PDB entry 8TDV | electron microscopy, 3.44 A resolution | chains A and J of the 6 polymer chains in the assembly

Chain A:
Molecule: Deoxynucleoside triphosphate triphosphohydrolase SAMHD1
From: Homo sapiens
Notes: EC 3.1.5.-
UniProt: Q9Y3Z3 (SAMH1_HUMAN); numbering as in UniProt (aligned over 1-626)
Sequence (626 residues; row label = number of the first residue in the row):
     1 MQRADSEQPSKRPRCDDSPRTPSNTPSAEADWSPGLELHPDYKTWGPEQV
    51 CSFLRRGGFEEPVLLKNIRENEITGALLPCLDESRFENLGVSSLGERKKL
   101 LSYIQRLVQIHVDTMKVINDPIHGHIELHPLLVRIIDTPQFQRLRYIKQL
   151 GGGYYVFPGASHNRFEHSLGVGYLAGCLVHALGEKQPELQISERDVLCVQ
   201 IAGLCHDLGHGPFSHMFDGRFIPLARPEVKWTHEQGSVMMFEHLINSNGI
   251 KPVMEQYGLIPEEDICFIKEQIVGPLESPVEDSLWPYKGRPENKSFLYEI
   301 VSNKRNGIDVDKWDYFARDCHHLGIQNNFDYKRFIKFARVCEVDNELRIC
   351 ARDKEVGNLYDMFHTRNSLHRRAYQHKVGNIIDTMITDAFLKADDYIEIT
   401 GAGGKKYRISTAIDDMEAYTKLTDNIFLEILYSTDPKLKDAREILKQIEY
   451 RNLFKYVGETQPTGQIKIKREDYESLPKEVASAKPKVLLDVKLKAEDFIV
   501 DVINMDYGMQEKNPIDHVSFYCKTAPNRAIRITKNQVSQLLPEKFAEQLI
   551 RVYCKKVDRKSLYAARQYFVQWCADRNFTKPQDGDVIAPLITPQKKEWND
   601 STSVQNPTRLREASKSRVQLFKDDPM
Unresolved in the structure: 1-113, 488-490, 506-513, 525-527, 534-546, 580-626
Ion coordination: Fe ion: His167, His206, Asp207, Asp311
Curated features (UniProtKB/Swiss-Prot):
  - active site: His233
  - binding site (GTP): Lys116, Val117, Asp137, Gln142, Arg145, Arg451, Lys455, Lys523
  - binding site (dATP): Asn119, Gln149, Val156, Arg164, His210, His215, Lys312, Tyr315, Asp319, Arg333, Arg352, Lys354, Asn358, Arg366, Gln375, His376, Lys377, Lys523
  - binding site (dCTP): Asn119, Gln149, Val156, Arg164, His210, His215, Lys312, Tyr315, Asp319, Arg333, Arg352, Lys354, Arg366, Arg372, Gln375, His376, Lys377, Lys523
  - binding site (dGTP): Asn119, Gln149, Leu150, Val156, Arg164, Lys312, Tyr315, Asp319, Arg333, Arg352, Lys354, Asn358, Arg366, Tyr374, Gln375, His376, Lys377, Lys523
  - binding site (dTTP): Asn119, Gln149, Val156, Arg164, His210, His215, Lys312, Tyr315, Asp319, Arg333, Arg352, Lys354, Gln375, His376, Lys377, Lys523
  - binding site (Mn(2+)): His167, His206, Asp207, Asp311
  - modified residue: Met1 (N-acetylmethionine), Ser18 (Phosphoserine), Thr21 (Phosphothreonine), Thr25 (Phosphothreonine), Ser33 (Phosphoserine), Ser93 (Phosphoserine), Thr592 (Microbial infection: Phosphothreonine)
  - cross-link (Glycyl lysine isopeptide (Lys-Gly)): Lys467 (interchain with G-Cter in SUMO2), Lys469 (interchain with G-Cter in SUMO2), Lys492 (interchain with G-Cter in SUMO2), Lys622 (interchain with G-Cter in SUMO2)
  - natural variant: Asp120 to His123 (deletion: In AGS5), His123 (H123P: In AGS5), Arg143 (R143C: In AGS5; R143H: In AGS5), Arg145 (R145Q: In AGS5), His167 (H167Y: In AGS5), Ile201 (I201N: In AGS5 and CHBL2), Gly209 (G209S: In AGS5), Met254 (M254V: In AGS5), Arg290 (R290H: In AGS5), Leu369 (L369S: In AGS5), Met385 (M385V: In AGS5), Ile448 (I448T: In AGS5), 1 further natural variant entry in UniProt
  - mutagenesis: Leu77 (L77F: Increased stability of the tetramer and increased deoxynucleoside triphosphate (dNTPase) activity; when associated with F-77 and F-80 and R-111), Cys80 (C80F: Increased stability of the tetramer and increased deoxynucleoside triphosphate (dNTPase) activity; when associated with F-77 and R-111), His111 (H111R: Increased stability of the tetramer and increased deoxynucleoside triphosphate (dNTPase) activity; when associated with F-77 and F-80), Asp137 (D137A: Impairs homotetramerization and nearly abolishes dNTPase activity), Gln142 (Q142E/A: Impairs homotetramerization and nearly abolishes dNTPase activity; when associated with K-145), Arg143 (R143A: Abolished ability to restrict infection by viruses), Arg145 (R145A: Impairs homotetramerization and nearly abolishes dNTPase activity. Abolished ability to restrict infection by viruses; R145K: Impairs homotetramerization and nearly abolishes dNTPase activity ...), Gln149 (Q149A: Abolished dNTPase activity without affecting homotetramerization. Abolished dNTPase activity; when associated with A-319), Arg164 (R164A: Abolished ability to restrict infection by viruses), His167 (H167A: Abolished ability to restrict infection by viruses), His206 to Asp207 (Abolishes zinc binding and dNTPase activity. Does not affect ability to promote DNA end resection at stalled replication forks), His206 (H206A: Abolished ability to restrict infection by viruses), 33 further mutagenesis entries in UniProt
Reported in the primary citation:
  - binding site for the 6-nt RNA strand (chain J): Asp137, Arg145
  - conformationally variable residues (helix shift, loop rearrangement): Asp361, His364, Arg372, Ile503 to Gln510
  - binding site for the 6-nt RNA strand (chain J): Lys116, Arg371, Arg451, Lys455 (proposed by the authors, not directly observed)
  - mutagenesis - D137N: increased catalytic activity on XTP
  - mutagenesis - D137N: increased binding to dX
  - mutagenesis - D137N (8-fold): increased binding to XTP

Chain J:
Molecule: 6-nt RNA strand
Sequence (6 nucleotides; row label = number of the first residue in the row):
     6 CCGGCC

Interface between chain A and chain J:
Contacting residue pairs (11; chain A residue first):
  Lys116(A) with C7(J), phosphate contact; G8(J), salt bridge to the phosphate; G9(J), base contact
  Val117(A) with G8(J), hydrogen bond to the sugar
  Ile118(A) with G8(J), base contact
  Asn119(A) with C10(J), phosphate contact
  His125(A) with C10(J), salt bridge to the phosphate
  Ile136(A) with G8(J), base contact
  Asp137(A) with G8(J), hydrogen bond to the base
  Arg145(A) with G8(J), hydrogen bond to the base
  Phe165(A) with G8(J), base contact
Other interface residues (no listed pair), chain J (5 interface residues in all): C11

In short:
The interface between chain A and chain J involves 9 residues on one side and 5 on the other; the contacts
include 3 hydrogen bonds and 2 salt bridges. Polar pairs include Asp137(A)-G8(J), Arg145(A)-G8(J) and
Val117(A)-G8(J). From the paper: a binding site for the 6-nt RNA strand (chain J) at Asp137(A), Arg145(A) and
Lys116(A) among others; D137N of chain A increases catalytic activity on XTP.
Here chain A is Deoxynucleoside triphosphate triphosphohydrolase SAMHD1 (Homo sapiens) and chain J is a 6-nt
RNA strand. Entry 8TDV (ssRNA bound SAMHD1 T closed) was determined by electron microscopy together with 8TDW
from the same study.
